PDB entry 3L7B | X-ray diffraction, 2.00 A resolution | chain A

== Chain A ==
Protein: Glycogen phosphorylase, muscle form
Organism: Oryctolagus cuniculus
Notes: EC 2.4.1.1
UniProt: P00489 (PYGM_RABIT); residues 0-842 here correspond to UniProt positions 1-843 (UniProt number = residue number + 1)
Amino-acid sequence (843 residues; each row starts with the number of its first residue; numbering starts at 0):
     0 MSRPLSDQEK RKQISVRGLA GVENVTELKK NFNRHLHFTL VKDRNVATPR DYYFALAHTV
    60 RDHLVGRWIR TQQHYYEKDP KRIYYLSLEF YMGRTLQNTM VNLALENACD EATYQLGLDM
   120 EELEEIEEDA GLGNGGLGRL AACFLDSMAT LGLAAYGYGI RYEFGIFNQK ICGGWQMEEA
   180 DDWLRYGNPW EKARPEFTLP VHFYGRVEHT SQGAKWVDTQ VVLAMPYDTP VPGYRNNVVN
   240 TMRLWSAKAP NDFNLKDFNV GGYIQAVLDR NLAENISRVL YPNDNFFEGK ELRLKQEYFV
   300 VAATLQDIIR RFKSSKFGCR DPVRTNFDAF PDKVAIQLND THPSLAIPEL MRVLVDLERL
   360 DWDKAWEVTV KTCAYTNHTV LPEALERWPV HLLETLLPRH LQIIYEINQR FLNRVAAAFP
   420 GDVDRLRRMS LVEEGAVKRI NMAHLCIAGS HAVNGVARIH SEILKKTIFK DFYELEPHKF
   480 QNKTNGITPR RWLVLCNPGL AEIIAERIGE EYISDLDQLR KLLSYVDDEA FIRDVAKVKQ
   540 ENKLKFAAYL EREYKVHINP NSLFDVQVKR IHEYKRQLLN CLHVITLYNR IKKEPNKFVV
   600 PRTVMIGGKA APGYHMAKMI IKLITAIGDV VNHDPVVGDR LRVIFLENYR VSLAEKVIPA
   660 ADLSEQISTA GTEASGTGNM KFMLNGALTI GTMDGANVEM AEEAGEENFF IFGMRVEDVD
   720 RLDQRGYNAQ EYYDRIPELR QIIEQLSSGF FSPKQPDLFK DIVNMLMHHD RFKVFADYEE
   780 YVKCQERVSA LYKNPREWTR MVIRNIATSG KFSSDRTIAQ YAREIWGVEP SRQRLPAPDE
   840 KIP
Unresolved in the structure: 0-11, 255-260, 315-324, 837-842
Modified residues: Lys680 ((2S)-2-amino-6-[[3-hydroxy-2-methyl-5-(phosphonooxymethyl)pyridin-4-yl]methylideneamino]hexanoic acid; LLP)
UniProt features mapped onto this chain:
  - binding site (AMP): Asp42, Tyr75, Arg309 to Cys318
  - site: Cys108 (Involved in the association of subunits), Cys142 (Involved in the association of subunits), Tyr155 (Can be labeled by an AMP analog)
  - modified residue: Ser1 (N-acetylserine), Ser14 (Phosphoserine), Tyr203 (Phosphotyrosine), Tyr226 (Phosphotyrosine), Ser429 (Phosphoserine), Tyr472 (Phosphotyrosine), Ser513 (Phosphoserine), Lys680 (N6-(pyridoxal phosphate)lysine), Ser746 (Phosphoserine), Ser747 (Phosphoserine)

== Overview ==
Curated annotation (UniProt) lists 12 AMP-binding residues.
Chain A is Glycogen phosphorylase, muscle form (Oryctolagus cuniculus); the structure, Crystal Structure of
Glycogen Phosphorylase DK3 complex, was determined by X-ray diffraction (same publication as 3L79, 3L7A, 3L7C
and 3L7D).
